Entry 6IO9 (X-ray diffraction, 1.90 A resolution); this record covers chain A.

# Chain A
Molecule: Phage SPO1 DNA polymerase-related protein
Source organism: Mycobacterium smegmatis MC2 155
UniProtKB: I7F541 (I7F541_MYCS2); residues 1-209 here correspond to UniProt positions 7-215 (UniProt number = residue number + 6)
Amino-acid sequence (229 residues; each row starts with the number of its first residue; numbers below 1 keep their minus sign (Met-19 is residue -19)):
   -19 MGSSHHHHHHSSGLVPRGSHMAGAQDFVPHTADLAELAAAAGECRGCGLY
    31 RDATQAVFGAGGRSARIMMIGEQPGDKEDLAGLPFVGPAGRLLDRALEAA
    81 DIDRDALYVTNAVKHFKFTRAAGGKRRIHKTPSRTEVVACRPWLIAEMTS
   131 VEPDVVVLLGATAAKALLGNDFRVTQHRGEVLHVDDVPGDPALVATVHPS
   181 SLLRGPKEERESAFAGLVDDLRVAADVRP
Disordered / not traced: -19 to -1, 209
Differences from the reference sequence: initiating methionine (-19); expression tag (-18 to 0)
Metal / ion sites: 4Fe-4S cluster Fe: Cys24, Cys27, His95, Cys120
Residues lining bound ligands: 4Fe-4S cluster (SF4): Ala4, Cys24, Arg25, Gly26, Cys27, Leu29, Tyr30, Val93, Lys94, His95, Ala119, Cys120, Trp123

# In short
Ligands of chain A: 4Fe-4S cluster. Cys24, Cys27, His95 and Cys120 coordinate a 4Fe-4S cluster Fe ion.
Chain A is Phage SPO1 DNA polymerase-related protein (Mycobacterium smegmatis MC2 155); the structure, The
structure of apo-UdgX, was determined by X-ray diffraction (same publication as 6IOD, 6IOA, 6IOB and 6IOC).
